PDB entry 7MUY | electron microscopy, 4.60 A resolution (low resolution: residue-level contacts below are approximate; hydrogen-bond / salt-bridge calls are withheld) | chains BC and GH of the 205 polymer chains in the assembly

[Chain BC]
Molecule: DotC
Source organism: Legionella pneumophila
Reference sequence: O52184 (O52184_LEGPN); residue numbers follow UniProt; this construct covers 1-303
Chain sequence (303 residues; numbered 1 to 303; the number before each row is that of its first residue):
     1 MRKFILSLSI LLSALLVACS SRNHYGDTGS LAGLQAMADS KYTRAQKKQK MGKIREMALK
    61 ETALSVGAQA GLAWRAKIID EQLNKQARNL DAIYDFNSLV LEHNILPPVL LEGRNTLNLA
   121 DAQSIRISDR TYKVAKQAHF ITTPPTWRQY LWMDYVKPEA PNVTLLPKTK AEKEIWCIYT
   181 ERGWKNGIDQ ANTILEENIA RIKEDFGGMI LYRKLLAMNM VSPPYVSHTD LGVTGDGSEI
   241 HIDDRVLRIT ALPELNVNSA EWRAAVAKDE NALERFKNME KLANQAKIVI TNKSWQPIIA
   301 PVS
Disordered / not traced: 1-25, 269-303
Reported in the primary citation:
  - post-translational modification sites: Cys19 (citing earlier work)

[Chain GH]
Molecule: Type IV secretion protein IcmK
Source organism: Legionella pneumophila
Reference sequence: A0A2S6FBG9 (A0A2S6FBG9_LEGPN); residue numbers follow UniProt; this construct covers 1-361
Chain sequence (361 residues; numbered 1 to 361; the number before each row is that of its first residue):
     1 MMKKYDQLCK YCLVIGLTFS MSCSIYAADQ SDDAQQALQQ LRMLQQKLSQ NPSPDAQSGA
    61 GDGGDNAASD STQQPNQSGQ ANAPAANQTA TAGGDGQIIS QDDAEVIDKK AFKDMTRNLY
   121 PLNPEQVVKL KQIYETSEYA KAATPGTPPK PTATSQFVNL SPGSTPPVIR LSQGFVSSLV
   181 FLDSTGAPWP IAAYDLGDPS SFNIQWDKTS NTLMIQATKL YNYGNLAVRL RGLNTPVMLT
   241 LIPGQKAVDY RVDLRVQGYG PNAKSMPTEE GIPPSANDLL LHVLEGVPPP GSRRLVVSGG
   301 DARAWLSNEK MYVRTNLTIL SPGWLASMTS ADGTHAYEMQ KSPVLLVSWH GKVMQLKVEG
   361 L
Disordered / not traced: 1-103

[Interface between chain BC and chain GH]
Residue-residue contacts (35; chain BC residue first):
  Leu111(BC) - Leu281(GH)
  Glu112(BC) - Leu281(GH)
  Glu112(BC) - Ser330(GH)
  Glu112(BC) - Ala331(GH)
  Gly113(BC) - Met328(GH)
  Arg114(BC) - Met328(GH)
  Arg114(BC) - Thr329(GH)
  Arg114(BC) - Ser330(GH)
  Arg114(BC) - Ala331(GH)
  Asn115(BC) - Ser327(GH)
  Asn115(BC) - Met328(GH)
  Asn115(BC) - Thr329(GH)
  Thr116(BC) - Ala276(GH)
  Thr116(BC) - Met328(GH)
  Leu117(BC) - Trp324(GH)
  Leu117(BC) - Ser327(GH)
  Asn118(BC) - Pro274(GH)
  Asn118(BC) - Ser275(GH)
  Asn118(BC) - Leu325(GH)
  Leu119(BC) - Leu325(GH)
  Ala120(BC) - Pro273(GH)
  Arg126(BC) - Pro273(GH)
  Arg126(BC) - Pro274(GH)
  Arg126(BC) - Ser275(GH)
  Thr131(BC) - Met328(GH)
  Lys133(BC) - Asp278(GH)
  Lys133(BC) - Leu281(GH)
  Glu197(BC) - Pro288(GH)
  Glu197(BC) - Arg294(GH)
  Glu197(BC) - Trp305(GH)
  Ala200(BC) - Glu285(GH)
  Ala200(BC) - Gly286(GH)
  Glu204(BC) - His282(GH)
  Glu204(BC) - Glu285(GH)
  Glu204(BC) - Val287(GH)
Other interface residues (no listed pair), chain BC (20 interface residues in all): Ser124, Ser128, Ile194, Arg201
Other interface residues (no listed pair), chain GH (22 interface residues in all): Ile272, Ala326

[Overview]
Chain BC and chain GH form an interface of 20 and 22 residues respectively. From the paper: a modification
site at Cys19(BC).
Here chain BC is DotC and chain GH is Type IV secretion protein IcmK, both from Legionella pneumophila. Entry
7MUY (Reconstruction of the Legionella pneumophila Dot/Icm T4SS 3DVA Map 5) was determined by electron
microscopy together with 7MUC, 7MUD, 7MUE, 7MUQ, 7MUS, 7MUV and 7MUW from the same study.
